1ORN - chains C and A of the 3 polymer chains in the assembly; structure by X-ray diffraction, 1.70 A resolution.

Chain C:
Molecule: 11-nt DNA strand
Sequence (11 nucleotides; numbered 12 to 22; the number before each row is that of its first residue):
    12 TGTCCAXGTCT
Not modelled in the structure: 12
Modified residues: PED (pentane-3,4-diol-5-phosphate) at position 18
Bound ions: Na+: DC21 (shared with Met113(A), Leu115(A), Val118(A) of chain A)

Chain A:
Molecule: Endonuclease III
From: Geobacillus stearothermophilus
Sequence (226 residues; numbered -2 to 223; the number before each row is that of its first residue; numbers below 1 keep their minus sign (Gly-2 is residue -2)):
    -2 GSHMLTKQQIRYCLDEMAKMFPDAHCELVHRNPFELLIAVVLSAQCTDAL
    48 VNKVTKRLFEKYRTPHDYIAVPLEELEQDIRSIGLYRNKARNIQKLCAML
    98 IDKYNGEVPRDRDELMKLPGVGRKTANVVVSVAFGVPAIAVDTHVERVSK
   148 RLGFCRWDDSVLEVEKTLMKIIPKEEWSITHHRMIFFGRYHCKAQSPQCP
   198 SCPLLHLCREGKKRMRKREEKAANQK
Not modelled in the structure: -2 to 0, 215-223
Bound ions: Na+: Met113, Leu115, Val118 (shared with DC21(C) of chain C); 4Fe-4S cluster Fe: Cys189, Cys196, Cys199, Cys205
Ligand contacts: 4Fe-4S cluster (SF4): Arg148, Leu149, Phe184, His188, Cys189, Pro194, Gln195, Cys196, Cys199, Leu202, Cys205, Glu207, Gly208
Reported in the primary citation:
  - catalytic residues: Lys121, Asp139
  - binding site for the 11-nt DNA strand (chain C): Gln42, Asp45, Lys121, Asp139, Thr140, His141, Arg186
  - binding site for the 11-nt DNA strand: Gln42, Arg78, Ser79, Ile80, Leu82, Tyr83, Arg84, Asn85
  - catalytic residues: Asp45 (proposed by the authors, not directly observed)
  - 4Fe-4S cluster coordination: Cys189

Chain C / chain A interface:
Contacting residue pairs (34):
  DC16(C) with Ala191(A), phosphate contact; Gln192(A), sugar contact
  DA17(C) with Gln42(A), base contact; Cys43(A), phosphate contact; Thr44(A), phosphate contact; Thr140(A), hydrogen bond to the phosphate; His141(A), salt bridge to the phosphate; Arg144(A), salt bridge to the phosphate; Ala191(A), phosphate contact
  PED_18(C) with Ser40(A), sugar contact; Cys43(A), sugar contact; Thr44(A), base contact; Asp45(A), base contact; Lys121(A), covalent bond; Asp139(A), sugar contact; His141(A), hydrogen bond to the phosphate; Arg186(A), hydrogen bond to the phosphate
  DG19(C) with Ala41(A), sugar contact; Gln42(A), hydrogen bond to the phosphate; Leu82(A), base contact; Lys121(A), phosphate contact; Thr122(A), phosphate contact; Asp139(A), phosphate contact; Thr140(A), hydrogen bond to the phosphate
  DT20(C) with Gly117(A), sugar contact; Val118(A), phosphate contact; Gly119(A), hydrogen bond to the phosphate; Arg120(A), phosphate contact; Lys121(A), hydrogen bond to the phosphate; Thr122(A), hydrogen bond to the phosphate
  DC21(C) with Leu115(A), phosphate contact; Pro116(A), phosphate contact; Gly117(A), hydrogen bond to the phosphate; Val118(A), phosphate contact
Interface residues without a listed pair, chain C (7 interface residues in all): DC15
Interface residues without a listed pair, chain A (23 interface residues in all): Asn89

Overview:
The interface between chain C and chain A involves 7 residues on one side and 23 on the other, with 1 covalent
bond, 9 hydrogen bonds and 2 salt bridges. Polar pairs include DA17(C)-Thr140(A), PED_18(C)-His141(A) and
PED_18(C)-Arg186(A). The paper reports catalytic residues Lys121(A), Asp139(A) and Asp45(A); a binding site
for the 11-nt DNA strand at Gln42(A), Arg78(A) and Ser79(A) among others.
Chain C is an 11-nt DNA strand and chain A is Endonuclease III (Geobacillus stearothermophilus); the
structure, Structure of a Trapped Endonuclease III-DNA Covalent Intermediate: Estranged-Guanine Complex, was
determined by X-ray diffraction together with 1ORP and 1P59 from the same study.
